Entry 1YK5 (X-ray diffraction, 1.79 A resolution); this record covers chain A.

# Chain A
Protein: Rubredoxin
Organism: Pyrococcus abyssi
UniProtKB: Q9V099 (RUBR_PYRAB); residue numbers follow UniProt; this construct covers 1-53
Chain sequence (53 residues; numbered 1 to 53; the number before each row is that of its first residue):
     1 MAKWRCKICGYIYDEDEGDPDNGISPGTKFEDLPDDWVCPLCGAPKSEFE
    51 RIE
Curated features (UniProtKB/Swiss-Prot):
  - binding site (Fe cation): C6, C9, C39, C42
Bound ions: Fe ion: C6, C9, C39, C42

# Summary
C6, C9, C39 and C42 coordinate a Fe ion ion. UniProt lists 4 Fe cation-binding residues.
Chain A is Rubredoxin (Pyrococcus abyssi); the structure, Pyrococcus abyssi rubredoxin, was determined by
X-ray diffraction (same publication as 1YK4).
